Entry 7V02 (electron microscopy, 4.97 A resolution (low resolution: residue-level contacts below are approximate; hydrogen-bond / salt-bridge calls are withheld)); this record covers chains B and H of the 9 polymer chains in the assembly.

Chain B:
Molecule: CRISPR system Cms endoribonuclease Csm3
Source organism: Staphylococcus epidermidis RP62A
UniProtKB: Q5HK91 (Q5HK91_STAEQ); residues 1-214 here = UniProt positions 1-214
Amino-acid sequence (214 residues; row label = number of the first residue in the row):
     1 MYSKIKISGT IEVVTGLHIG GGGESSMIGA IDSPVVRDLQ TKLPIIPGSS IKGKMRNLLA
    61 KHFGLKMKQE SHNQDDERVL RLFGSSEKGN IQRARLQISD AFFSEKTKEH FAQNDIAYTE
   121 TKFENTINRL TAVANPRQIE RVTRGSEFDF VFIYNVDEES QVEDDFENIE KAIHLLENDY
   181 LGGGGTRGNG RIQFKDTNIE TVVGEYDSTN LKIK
Disordered / not traced: 1, 24-32, 64-75

Chain H:
Molecule: CRISPR system Cms protein Csm4
Source organism: Staphylococcus epidermidis RP62A
UniProtKB: Q5HK92 (Q5HK92_STAEQ); numbering as in UniProt (aligned over 1-304)
Amino-acid sequence (304 residues; each row starts with the number of its first residue):
     1 MTLATKVFKL SFKTPVHFGK KRLSDGEMTI TADTLFSALF IETLQLGKDT DWLLNDLIIS
    61 DTFPYENELY YLPKPLIKID SKEEDNHKAF KKLKYVPVHH YNQYLNGELS AEDATDLNDI
   121 FNIGYFSLQT KVSLIAQETD SSADSEPYSV GTFTFEPEAG LYFIAKGSEE TLDHLNNIMT
   181 ALQYSGLGGK RNAGYGQFEY EIINNQQLSK LLNQNGKHSI LLSTAMAKKE EIESALKEAR
   241 YILTKRSGFV QSTNYSEMLV KKSDFYSFSS GSVFKNIFNG DIFNVGHNGK HPVYRYAKPL
   301 WLEV
Disordered / not traced: 1-4, 82-85

How chain B and chain H interact:
Residue-residue contacts (35; chain B residue first):
  Tyr2(B) - Gln45(H)
  Tyr2(B) - Leu46(H)
  Lys4(B) - Glu42(H)
  Lys4(B) - Ala181(H)
  Lys4(B) - Ser185(H)
  Gly21(B) - Thr130(H)
  Val36(B) - Gln129(H)
  Asp38(B) - Tyr125(H)
  Leu39(B) - Tyr125(H)
  Gln40(B) - Tyr125(H)
  Gln40(B) - Glu156(H)
  Gly48(B) - Ala193(H)
  Ser49(B) - Lys131(H)
  Ser49(B) - Ala193(H)
  Lys52(B) - Asn192(H)
  Arg56(B) - Ile135(H)
  Ser86(B) - Glu257(H)
  Glu87(B) - Met258(H)
  Gly89(B) - Tyr255(H)
  Ile91(B) - Ser252(H)
  Ile91(B) - Tyr255(H)
  Arg93(B) - Gln45(H)
  Ala94(B) - Asn192(H)
  Gln97(B) - Tyr184(H)
  Gln97(B) - Arg191(H)
  Gln97(B) - Asn192(H)
  Ile98(B) - Asn192(H)
  Ile98(B) - Ala193(H)
  Ile98(B) - Gly194(H)
  Ser99(B) - Thr14(H)
  Ser99(B) - Gly194(H)
  Asp100(B) - Thr14(H)
  Asp100(B) - Pro15(H)
  Ile153(B) - Tyr184(H)
  Val202(B) - Tyr184(H)
Interface residues without a listed pair, chain B (27 interface residues in all): Pro47, Leu96, Val151, Val203
Interface residues without a listed pair, chain H (26 interface residues in all): Phe126, Thr180, Gln197, Asn254

Overview:
27 residues of chain B and 26 residues of chain H are in contact.
Here chain B is CRISPR system Cms endoribonuclease Csm3 and chain H is CRISPR system Cms protein Csm4, both
from Staphylococcus epidermidis RP62A. Entry 7V02 (Staphylococcus epidermidis RP62A CRISPR short effector
complex) was determined by electron microscopy (same publication as 7UZW, 7UZX, 7UZY, 7UZZ, 7V00 and 7V01).
